7TE4 - chains L and H; structure by X-ray diffraction, 2.46 A resolution.

== Chain L ==
Name: Fab2 anti-GluN2B antibody, light chain
Organism: Mus musculus
Notes: antibody fragment or engineered binder
Amino-acid sequence (213 residues; numbered 1 to 213; the number before each row is that of its first residue):
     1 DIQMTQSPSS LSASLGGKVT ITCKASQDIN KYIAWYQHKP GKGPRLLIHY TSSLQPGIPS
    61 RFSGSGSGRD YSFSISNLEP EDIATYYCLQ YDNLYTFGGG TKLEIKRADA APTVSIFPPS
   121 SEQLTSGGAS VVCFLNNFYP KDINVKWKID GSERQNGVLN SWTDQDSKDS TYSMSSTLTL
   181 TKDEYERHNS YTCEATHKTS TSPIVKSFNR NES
Unresolved in the structure: 197-201, 212-213
Disulfides: C23-C88, C133-C193

== Chain H ==
Name: Fab anti-GluN2B antibody, heavy chain
Organism: Mus musculus
Notes: antibody fragment or engineered binder
Amino-acid sequence (223 residues; row label = number of the first residue in the row; note: 1 number in that range is skipped by the numbering (no residue carries it; nothing is unmodelled there)):
     1 DVKLQESGGG LVQPGGSLKL SCAASGFTFS SYTMSWVRQT PEKRLEWVAY ISNGGGGTYY
    61 PDTVKGRFTI SRDNAKNTLY LQMNSLK
    89 EDTAMYYCAR PSRGGSSYWY FDVWGAGTTV TVSSAKTTPP SVYPLAPGSA AQTNSMVTLG
   149 CLVKGYFPEP VTVTWNSGSL SSGVHTFPAV LQSDLYTLSS SVTVPSSTWP SETVTCNVAH
   209 PASSTKVDKK IVPRDC
Unresolved in the structure: 1, 15-18, 137-142, 223-224
Disulfides: C22-C96, C149-C204

== Interface between chain L and chain H ==
Pairs across the interface (62):
  A34(L) - Y108(H)  hydrophobic
  Y36(L) - Y108(H)
  Y36(L) - F109(H)  hydrogen bond (side chain-backbone)
  Y36(L) - W112(H)  hydrophobic
  H38(L) - Q39(H)  hydrogen bond
  P44(L) - W112(H)
  L46(L) - Y108(H)  hydrophobic
  H49(L) - Y108(H)  hydrogen bond
  Y87(L) - K43(H)  hydrogen bond (side chain-backbone)
  Y87(L) - R44(H)
  Y87(L) - L45(H)  hydrophobic
  L89(L) - F109(H)  hydrophobic
  Y91(L) - Y106(H)
  Y91(L) - W107(H)  hydrophobic
  Y91(L) - Y108(H)
  D92(L) - Y106(H)
  N93(L) - Y106(H)
  L94(L) - W47(H)  hydrophobic
  L94(L) - Y50(H)  hydrophobic
  L94(L) - Y59(H)  hydrophobic
  L94(L) - Y106(H)
  Y95(L) - S35(H)
  Y95(L) - W47(H)
  Y95(L) - Y50(H)  hydrophobic
  Y95(L) - W107(H)  hydrogen bond (side chain-backbone)
  Y95(L) - F109(H)  hydrophobic
  F97(L) - V37(H)  hydrophobic
  F97(L) - L45(H)
  F97(L) - E46(H)
  F97(L) - W47(H)
  F97(L) - W112(H)  hydrophobic
  S115(L) - T146(H)
  F117(L) - L133(H)
  F117(L) - A134(H)
  F117(L) - P135(H)
  F117(L) - T146(H)
  S120(L) - Y131(H)
  S120(L) - P132(H)
  E122(L) - P132(H)
  Q123(L) - Y131(H)
  S130(L) - L150(H)
  S130(L) - K152(H)
  V132(L) - L133(H)  hydrophobic
  F134(L) - F175(H)  hydrophobic
  F134(L) - S187(H)
  F134(L) - S188(H)
  F134(L) - S189(H)
  N136(L) - H173(H)
  N136(L) - F175(H)
  N136(L) - S189(H)  hydrogen bond
  N137(L) - H173(H)  hydrogen bond
  N160(L) - V178(H)
  S161(L) - F175(H)
  S161(L) - P176(H)  hydrogen bond (side chain-backbone)
  W162(L) - P176(H)
  T163(L) - T174(H)
  T163(L) - F175(H)
  S173(L) - H173(H)  hydrogen bond
  S173(L) - F175(H)
  M174(L) - F175(H)
  S175(L) - F175(H)
  S175(L) - S187(H)  hydrogen bond
Other interface residues (no listed pair), chain L (36 interface residues in all): G98, G99, P118, L159, T179
Other interface residues (no listed pair), chain H (40 interface residues in all): T33, Y95, P99, G136, L147, G148, Q180, T191, K217

== Summary ==
The interface between chain L and chain H involves 36 residues on one side and 40 on the other, with 10
hydrogen bonds. Polar pairs include Y36(L)-F109(H), H38(L)-Q39(H) and H49(L)-Y108(H).
Chain L is Fab2 anti-GluN2B antibody, light chain and chain H is Fab anti-GluN2B antibody, heavy chain, both
from Mus musculus; the structure, Crystal structure of Fab2 anti-GluN2B antibody, was determined by X-ray
diffraction, deposited together with 7TE9, 7TEB and 7TEE.
